PDB entry 1L3S | X-ray diffraction, 1.70 A resolution | chains B and A of the 3 polymer chains in the assembly

# Chain B
Molecule: 9-nt DNA strand
Sequence (9 nucleotides; row label = number of the first residue in the row):
    21 GCGATCACG

# Chain A
Protein: DNA Polymerase I
Source organism: Geobacillus stearothermophilus
Notes: EC 2.7.7.7; fragment: Bacillus Fragment (analogous to the E. coli Klenow Fragment)
UniProtKB: P52026 (DPO1_BACST); numbering as in UniProt (aligned over 304-876)
Sequence (580 residues; row label = number of the first residue in the row):
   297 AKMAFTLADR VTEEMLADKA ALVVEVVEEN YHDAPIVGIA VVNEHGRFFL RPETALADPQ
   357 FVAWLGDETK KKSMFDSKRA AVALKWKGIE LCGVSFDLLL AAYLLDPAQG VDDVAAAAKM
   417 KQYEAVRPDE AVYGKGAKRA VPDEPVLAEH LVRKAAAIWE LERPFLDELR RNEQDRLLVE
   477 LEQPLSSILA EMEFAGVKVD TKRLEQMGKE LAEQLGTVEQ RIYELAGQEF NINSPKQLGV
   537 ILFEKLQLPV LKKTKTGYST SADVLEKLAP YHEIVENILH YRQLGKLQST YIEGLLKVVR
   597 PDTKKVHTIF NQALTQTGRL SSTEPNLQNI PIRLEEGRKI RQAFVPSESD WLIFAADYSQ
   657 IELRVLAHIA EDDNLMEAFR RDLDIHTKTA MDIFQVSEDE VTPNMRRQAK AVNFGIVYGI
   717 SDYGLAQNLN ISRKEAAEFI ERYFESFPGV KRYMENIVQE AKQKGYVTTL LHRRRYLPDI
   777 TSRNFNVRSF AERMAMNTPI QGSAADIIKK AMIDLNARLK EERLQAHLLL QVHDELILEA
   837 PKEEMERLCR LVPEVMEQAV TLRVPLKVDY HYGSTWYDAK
Bound ions: Mg2+: Asp-653, Tyr-654, Asp-830
Curated features (UniProtKB/Swiss-Prot):
  - natural variant: Arg-306 (S306R: In strain: X; this construct carries the variant), Glu-309 (D309E: In strain: X; this construct carries the variant), Val-320 (V320L: In strain: X), Asp-329 (H329D: In strain: X; this construct carries the variant), His-341 (R341H: In strain: X; this construct carries the variant), Gln-356 (K356Q: In strain: X; this construct carries the variant), Val-358 (L358V: In strain: X; this construct carries the variant), Ser-369 (T369S: In strain: X; this construct carries the variant), Cys-388 (R388C: In strain: X; this construct carries the variant), Ser-391 (V391S: In strain: X; this construct carries the variant), Ala-411 (A411R: In strain: X), Ala-413 (V413A: In strain: X; this construct carries the variant), 33 further natural variant entries in UniProt
What the authors report for this chain:
  - Mg2+ coordination: Asp-653, Asp-830
  - binding site for the 9-nt DNA strand (chain B): Asp-830
  - catalytic residues: Asp-830
  - binding site for the 16-nt DNA strand: Tyr-714

# How chain B and chain A interact
Residue-residue contacts - 28 pairs, chain B then chain A:
  DA24(B) / Thr-550(A)  phosphate contact
  DA24(B) / Lys-551(A)  hydrogen bond to the phosphate
  DT25(B) / Ser-555(A)  hydrogen bond to the phosphate
  DT25(B) / Thr-556(A)  hydrogen bond to the phosphate
  DT25(B) / Ser-557(A)  phosphate contact
  DT25(B) / Arg-578(A)  hydrogen bond to the phosphate
  DC26(B) / Ser-557(A)  phosphate contact
  DC26(B) / Ala-558(A)  hydrogen bond to the phosphate
  DC26(B) / Arg-578(A)  salt bridge to the phosphate
  DC26(B) / Lys-582(A)  hydrogen bond to the base
  DA27(B) / Lys-582(A)  sugar contact
  DA27(B) / Tyr-587(A)  hydrogen bond to the sugar
  DA27(B) / Asn-625(A)  hydrogen bond to the base
  DA27(B) / Pro-627(A)  phosphate contact
  DC28(B) / Gln-624(A)  sugar contact
  DC28(B) / Asn-625(A)  sugar contact
  DC28(B) / Ile-626(A)  sugar contact
  DC28(B) / Pro-627(A)  phosphate contact
  DC28(B) / Ile-628(A)  hydrogen bond to the phosphate
  DC28(B) / Arg-629(A)  salt bridge to the phosphate
  DG29(B) / Arg-615(A)  hydrogen bond to the base
  DG29(B) / Ile-628(A)  phosphate contact
  DG29(B) / Arg-629(A)  salt bridge to the phosphate
  DG29(B) / Tyr-714(A)  base contact
  DG29(B) / Gln-797(A)  base contact
  DG29(B) / Val-828(A)  phosphate contact
  DG29(B) / His-829(A)  sugar contact
  DG29(B) / Asp-830(A)  phosphate contact
Other interface residues (no listed pair), chain A (26 interface residues in all): Lys-548, Tyr-554, Gln-579, Leu-630, Arg-637

# Overview
Chain B and chain A form an interface of 6 and 26 residues respectively, with 10 hydrogen bonds and 3 salt
bridges. Polar pairs include DC26(B)/Lys-582(A), DA27(B)/Asn-625(A) and DG29(B)/Arg-615(A). Asp-653(A),
Tyr-654(A) and Asp-830(A) form the Mg2+ site. From the paper: the catalytic residue Asp-830(A); a binding site
for the 9-nt DNA strand (chain B) at Asp-830(A).
Here chain B is a 9-nt DNA strand and chain A is DNA Polymerase I (Geobacillus stearothermophilus). Entry 1L3S
(Crystal Structure of Bacillus DNA Polymerase I Fragment complexed to 9 base pairs of duplex DNA) was
determined by X-ray diffraction (same publication as 1L3T, 1L3U, 1L3V, 1L5U and 1LV5).
